4R2M - chains A and B; structure by X-ray diffraction, 2.20 A resolution.

# Chain A (and B)
Molecule: Universal stress protein F
Organism: Salmonella enterica subsp. enterica serovar Typhimurium str. LT2
Notes: chain B of this document is another copy of the same molecule, construct and numbering; everything in this record applies to it too
Reference sequence: P67091 (USPF_SALTY); residues 1-144 here = UniProt positions 1-144
Amino-acid sequence (158 residues; numbered -13 to 144; the number before each row is that of its first residue; numbers below 1 keep their minus sign (Met-13 is residue -13)):
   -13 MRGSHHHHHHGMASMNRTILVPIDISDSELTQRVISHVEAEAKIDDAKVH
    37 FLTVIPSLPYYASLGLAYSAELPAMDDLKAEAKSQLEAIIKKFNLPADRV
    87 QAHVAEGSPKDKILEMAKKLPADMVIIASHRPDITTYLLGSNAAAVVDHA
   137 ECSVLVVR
Disordered / not traced: -13 to 1, 54 (chain B: -13 to 2)
Construct notes: expression tag (-13 to 0); engineered mutation Asp134 (Arg in P67091)
Small-molecule neighbours: AMP-PNP (ANP; phosphoaminophosphonic acid-adenylate ester): Pro8, Ile9, Asp10, Asp13, Leu16, Leu38, Thr39, Val40, Pro42, Tyr46, Ser94, Pro95, Lys96, Asp97, Ile99, Ile113, Ala114, Ser115, His116, Arg117, Asp119, Thr121, Tyr123, Gly126, Ser127, Asn128, Ala129

# How chain A and chain B interact
Residue-residue contacts (41):
  His23(A) with Met110(B); Ser139(B)
  Glu27(A) with Glu27(B)
  Ile30(A) with Ala26(B), hydrophobic
  Met110(A) with His23(B); Leu141(B), hydrophobic
  Leu124(A) with Asp134(B); His135(B)
  Leu125(A) with Asp134(B)
  Val133(A) with Leu125(B), hydrophobic; Arg144(B), hydrogen bond (backbone-side chain)
  Asp134(A) with Tyr123(B); Leu124(B); Leu125(B); Arg144(B), hydrogen bond (backbone-side chain)
  Ala136(A) with Arg144(B), hydrogen bond (backbone-side chain)
  Glu137(A) with Tyr123(B); Arg144(B)
  Cys138(A) with Arg144(B), hydrogen bond (backbone-side chain)
  Ser139(A) with His23(B); Val142(B); Val143(B); Arg144(B), hydrogen bond (side chain-backbone)
  Val140(A) with Val140(B); Leu141(B); Val142(B), hydrogen bond (backbone-backbone); Arg144(B)
  Leu141(A) with Met110(B), hydrophobic; Val140(B); Leu141(B)
  Val142(A) with Val133(B), hydrophobic; Ser139(B); Val140(B), hydrogen bond (backbone-backbone)
  Val143(A) with Ser139(B)
  Arg144(A) with Val133(B), hydrogen bond (side chain-backbone); Asp134(B), hydrogen bond (side chain-backbone); Ala136(B), hydrogen bond (side chain-backbone); Glu137(B); Cys138(B), hydrogen bond (side chain-backbone); Ser139(B), hydrogen bond (backbone-side chain); Val140(B)
Interface residues without a listed pair, chain A (18 interface residues in all): His135

# In short
18 residues of chain A and 19 residues of chain B are in contact; the contacts include 12 hydrogen bonds.
Polar pairs include Val133(A)-Arg144(B), Asp134(A)-Arg144(B) and Ala136(A)-Arg144(B). Bound to chain A:
AMP-PNP.
Chain A and chain B are both Universal stress protein F (Salmonella enterica subsp. enterica serovar
Typhimurium str. LT2); the structure, Crystal Structure of R134D mutant of YnaF (Universal Stress Protein F)
from Salmonella typhimurium, was determined by X-ray diffraction, deposited together with 4R2J and 4R2L.
